4UXF - chains A and C of the 3 polymer chains in the assembly; structure by X-ray diffraction, 2.00 A resolution.

[Chain A (and C)]
Name: Large tail fiber protein P34
Source organism: Enterobacteria phage T4
Notes: fragment: carboxy-terminal region, residues 894-1289; chain C of this document is another copy of the same molecule, construct and numbering; everything in this record applies to it too
Reference sequence: P18771 (VG34_BPT4); numbering as in UniProt (aligned over 894-1289)
Amino-acid sequence (410 residues; row label = number of the first residue in the row):
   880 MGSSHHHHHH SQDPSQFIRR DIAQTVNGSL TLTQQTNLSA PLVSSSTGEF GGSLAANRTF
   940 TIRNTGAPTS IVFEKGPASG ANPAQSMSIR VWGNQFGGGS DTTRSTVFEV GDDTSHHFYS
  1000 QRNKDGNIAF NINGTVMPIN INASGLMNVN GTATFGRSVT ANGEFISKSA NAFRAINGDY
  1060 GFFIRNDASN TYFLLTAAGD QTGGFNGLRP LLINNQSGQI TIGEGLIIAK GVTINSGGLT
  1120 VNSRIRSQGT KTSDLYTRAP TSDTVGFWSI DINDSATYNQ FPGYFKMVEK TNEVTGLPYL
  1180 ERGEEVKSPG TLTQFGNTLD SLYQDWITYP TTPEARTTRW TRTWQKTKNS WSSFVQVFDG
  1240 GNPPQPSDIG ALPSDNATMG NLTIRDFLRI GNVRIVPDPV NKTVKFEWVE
Not modelled in the structure: 880-892 (chain C: 880-892, 1289)
Differences from the reference sequence: expression tag (880-893)

[How chain A and chain C interact]
Residue-residue contacts (483):
  Ser-894(A) / Arg-899(C)  hydrogen bond (backbone-side chain)
  Gln-895(A) / Arg-898(C)  hydrogen bond (backbone-side chain)
  Gln-895(A) / Arg-899(C)  hydrogen bond (backbone-backbone)
  Gln-895(A) / Asp-900(C)
  Phe-896(A) / Ser-894(C)
  Phe-896(A) / Phe-896(C)  hydrophobic
  Phe-896(A) / Ile-897(C)
  Phe-896(A) / Arg-898(C)
  Phe-896(A) / Arg-899(C)
  Ile-897(A) / Ile-897(C)  hydrogen bond (backbone-backbone)
  Ile-897(A) / Arg-899(C)
  Gln-903(A) / Arg-899(C)  hydrogen bond
  Thr-904(A) / Arg-899(C)  hydrogen bond (backbone-side chain)
  Asn-906(A) / Arg-899(C)  hydrogen bond (backbone-backbone)
  Asn-906(A) / Asp-900(C)
  Gly-907(A) / Arg-899(C)
  Gly-907(A) / Asp-900(C)
  Gly-907(A) / Ile-901(C)
  Ser-908(A) / Ala-902(C)
  Ser-908(A) / Gln-903(C)  hydrogen bond (backbone-backbone)
  Leu-909(A) / Ile-897(C)  hydrophobic
  Leu-909(A) / Gln-903(C)
  Thr-910(A) / Gln-903(C)  hydrogen bond (backbone-backbone)
  Thr-910(A) / Thr-904(C)
  Thr-910(A) / Val-905(C)  hydrogen bond (backbone-backbone)
  Leu-911(A) / Val-905(C)  hydrophobic
  Leu-911(A) / Leu-909(C)  hydrophobic
  Thr-912(A) / Thr-904(C)
  Thr-912(A) / Val-905(C)  hydrogen bond (side chain-backbone)
  Thr-912(A) / Asn-906(C)  hydrogen bond
  Gln-913(A) / Asn-906(C)
  Gln-913(A) / Gly-907(C)
  Gln-913(A) / Ser-908(C)
  Gln-914(A) / Ser-908(C)  hydrogen bond (backbone-side chain)
  Gln-914(A) / Leu-909(C)
  Thr-915(A) / Leu-909(C)
  Asn-916(A) / Ser-908(C)  hydrogen bond
  Asn-916(A) / Leu-909(C)  hydrogen bond (backbone-backbone)
  Asn-916(A) / Thr-910(C)  hydrogen bond
  Asn-916(A) / Leu-911(C)  hydrogen bond (backbone-backbone)
  Leu-917(A) / Leu-911(C)
  Ser-918(A) / Leu-911(C)  hydrogen bond (backbone-backbone)
  Ser-918(A) / Thr-912(C)
  Ala-919(A) / Thr-912(C)
  Ala-919(A) / Gln-913(C)
  Ala-919(A) / Gln-914(C)
  Pro-920(A) / Gln-914(C)
  Pro-920(A) / Thr-915(C)  hydrogen bond (backbone-backbone)
  Leu-921(A) / Thr-915(C)
  Leu-921(A) / Leu-917(C)  hydrophobic
  Leu-921(A) / Phe-929(C)  hydrophobic
  Val-922(A) / Gln-914(C)
  Val-922(A) / Thr-915(C)  hydrogen bond (backbone-backbone)
  Val-922(A) / Asn-916(C)
  Val-922(A) / Leu-917(C)  hydrogen bond (backbone-backbone)
  Ser-923(A) / Leu-917(C)
  Ser-924(A) / Leu-917(C)  hydrogen bond (backbone-backbone)
  Ser-924(A) / Ser-918(C)
  Ser-925(A) / Ala-919(C)
  Ser-925(A) / Pro-920(C)
  Thr-926(A) / Pro-920(C)
  Thr-926(A) / Leu-921(C)  hydrogen bond (backbone-backbone)
  Gly-927(A) / Leu-921(C)
  Glu-928(A) / Leu-921(C)  hydrogen bond (backbone-backbone)
  Glu-928(A) / Val-922(C)
  Glu-928(A) / Ser-923(C)  hydrogen bond (backbone-backbone)
  Glu-928(A) / Arg-942(C)  salt bridge
  Phe-929(A) / Leu-921(C)  hydrophobic
  Phe-929(A) / Ser-923(C)
  Phe-929(A) / Ser-925(C)
  Phe-929(A) / Thr-926(C)
  Phe-929(A) / Gly-927(C)
  Gly-930(A) / Ser-923(C)  hydrogen bond (backbone-backbone)
  Gly-930(A) / Ser-924(C)
  Gly-930(A) / Ser-925(C)
  Gly-931(A) / Ser-924(C)
  Gly-931(A) / Ser-925(C)  hydrogen bond (backbone-backbone)
  Ser-932(A) / Thr-926(C)
  Ser-932(A) / Gly-927(C)  hydrogen bond (backbone-backbone)
  Leu-933(A) / Gly-927(C)
  Leu-933(A) / Phe-929(C)  hydrophobic
  Leu-933(A) / Leu-933(C)  hydrophobic
  Leu-933(A) / Phe-939(C)  hydrophobic
  Ala-934(A) / Gly-927(C)  hydrogen bond (backbone-backbone)
  Ala-934(A) / Glu-928(C)
  Ala-934(A) / Phe-929(C)  hydrogen bond (backbone-backbone)
  Ala-935(A) / Phe-929(C)
  Ala-935(A) / Gly-931(C)
  Ala-935(A) / Leu-933(C)  hydrophobic
  Asn-936(A) / Phe-929(C)  hydrogen bond (backbone-backbone)
  Asn-936(A) / Gly-930(C)
  Asn-936(A) / Gly-931(C)  hydrogen bond (backbone-backbone)
  Asn-936(A) / Ser-932(C)
  Thr-938(A) / Ser-932(C)
  Thr-938(A) / Leu-933(C)  hydrogen bond (backbone-backbone)
  Phe-939(A) / Leu-933(C)
  Phe-939(A) / Phe-939(C)  hydrophobic
  Thr-940(A) / Leu-933(C)  hydrogen bond (backbone-backbone)
  Thr-940(A) / Ala-934(C)
  Thr-940(A) / Ala-935(C)  hydrogen bond (backbone-backbone)
  Ile-941(A) / Ala-935(C)
  Ile-941(A) / Arg-937(C)
  Ile-941(A) / Thr-938(C)
  Arg-942(A) / Ala-934(C)
  Arg-942(A) / Ala-935(C)  hydrogen bond (backbone-backbone)
  Arg-942(A) / Asn-936(C)
  Arg-942(A) / Arg-937(C)  hydrogen bond (backbone-backbone)
  Thr-944(A) / Asn-936(C)  hydrogen bond
  Ala-946(A) / Arg-937(C)
  Pro-947(A) / Arg-937(C)
  Thr-948(A) / Arg-937(C)
  Ser-949(A) / Arg-937(C)  hydrogen bond (backbone-backbone)
  Ser-949(A) / Thr-938(C)
  Ser-949(A) / Phe-939(C)  hydrogen bond (backbone-backbone)
  Ile-950(A) / Phe-939(C)
  Ile-950(A) / Ile-950(C)  hydrophobic
  Val-951(A) / Phe-939(C)  hydrogen bond (backbone-backbone)
  Val-951(A) / Thr-940(C)
  Val-951(A) / Ile-941(C)  hydrogen bond (backbone-backbone)
  Phe-952(A) / Thr-948(C)
  Phe-952(A) / Ile-950(C)  hydrophobic
  Phe-952(A) / Ile-968(C)  hydrophobic
  Phe-952(A) / Val-970(C)  hydrophobic
  Glu-953(A) / Thr-940(C)
  Glu-953(A) / Ile-941(C)  hydrogen bond (backbone-backbone)
  Glu-953(A) / Arg-942(C)  salt bridge
  Glu-953(A) / Asn-943(C)  hydrogen bond (backbone-side chain)
  Glu-953(A) / Thr-948(C)
  Lys-954(A) / Asn-943(C)  hydrogen bond (backbone-side chain)
  Gly-955(A) / Asn-943(C)
  Pro-956(A) / Asn-943(C)
  Pro-956(A) / Gly-945(C)
  Ala-957(A) / Phe-975(C)
  Ser-958(A) / Phe-975(C)
  Gly-959(A) / Phe-975(C)
  Gly-959(A) / Gly-976(C)  hydrogen bond (backbone-backbone)
  Ala-960(A) / Pro-947(C)
  Ala-960(A) / Trp-971(C)
  Ala-960(A) / Gly-972(C)  hydrogen bond (backbone-backbone)
  Asn-961(A) / Asn-943(C)  hydrogen bond
  Asn-961(A) / Gly-945(C)
  Asn-961(A) / Ala-946(C)
  Asn-961(A) / Pro-947(C)
  Asn-961(A) / Gly-972(C)
  Asn-961(A) / Phe-975(C)
  Pro-962(A) / Val-970(C)
  Pro-962(A) / Trp-971(C)
  Pro-962(A) / Gly-972(C)
  Pro-962(A) / Phe-975(C)
  Pro-962(A) / Ser-984(C)
  Pro-962(A) / Thr-985(C)
  Ala-963(A) / Gln-974(C)
  Ala-963(A) / Phe-975(C)  hydrophobic
  Ala-963(A) / Ser-984(C)  hydrogen bond (backbone-backbone)
  Ala-963(A) / Thr-985(C)  hydrogen bond (backbone-side chain)
  Gln-964(A) / Thr-985(C)  hydrogen bond (backbone-side chain)
  Gln-964(A) / Arg-1001(C)
  Met-966(A) / Val-970(C)  hydrophobic
  Met-966(A) / Thr-985(C)
  Met-966(A) / Phe-987(C)  hydrophobic
  Ile-968(A) / Phe-987(C)  hydrophobic
  Val-989(A) / Phe-987(C)  hydrophobic
  Asp-991(A) / Arg-1001(C)  salt bridge
  Thr-993(A) / Arg-1001(C)
  Ser-994(A) / Arg-1001(C)  hydrogen bond
  Ser-994(A) / Ile-1007(C)
  His-995(A) / Ile-1007(C)
  His-996(A) / Thr-985(C)
  His-996(A) / Ser-999(C)  hydrogen bond
  His-996(A) / Gln-1000(C)
  His-996(A) / Arg-1001(C)
  His-996(A) / Ile-1007(C)
  Phe-997(A) / Phe-987(C)  hydrophobic
  Phe-997(A) / Ser-999(C)
  Phe-997(A) / Phe-1009(C)  hydrophobic
  Phe-1009(A) / Phe-1009(C)  hydrophobic
  Ile-1011(A) / Phe-1009(C)  hydrophobic
  Asn-1012(A) / Ile-1007(C)
  Gly-1013(A) / Ile-1007(C)
  Thr-1014(A) / Ile-1007(C)  hydrogen bond (backbone-backbone)
  Thr-1014(A) / Ala-1008(C)
  Thr-1014(A) / Phe-1009(C)  hydrogen bond (backbone-backbone)
  Val-1015(A) / Phe-1009(C)
  Met-1016(A) / Phe-1009(C)  hydrogen bond (backbone-backbone)
  Met-1016(A) / Asn-1010(C)
  Met-1016(A) / Ile-1011(C)  hydrogen bond (backbone-backbone)
  Pro-1017(A) / Ile-1011(C)
  Pro-1017(A) / Gly-1013(C)
  Pro-1017(A) / Val-1015(C)  hydrophobic
  Ile-1018(A) / Ile-1011(C)
  Ile-1018(A) / Asn-1012(C)
  Ile-1018(A) / Gly-1013(C)  hydrogen bond (backbone-backbone)
  Asn-1019(A) / Gly-1013(C)  hydrogen bond (backbone-backbone)
  Asn-1019(A) / Thr-1014(C)
  Asn-1019(A) / Val-1015(C)  hydrogen bond (backbone-backbone)
  Ile-1020(A) / Val-1015(C)
  Ile-1020(A) / Ile-1020(C)  hydrophobic
  Asn-1021(A) / Val-1015(C)  hydrogen bond (backbone-backbone)
  Asn-1021(A) / Met-1016(C)
  Asn-1021(A) / Pro-1017(C)
  Ala-1022(A) / Pro-1017(C)
  Ala-1022(A) / Ile-1018(C)
  Ala-1022(A) / Ile-1020(C)  hydrophobic
  Ser-1023(A) / Pro-1017(C)  hydrogen bond (backbone-backbone)
  Ser-1023(A) / Ile-1018(C)  hydrogen bond (backbone-backbone)
  Gly-1024(A) / Ile-1018(C)  hydrogen bond (backbone-backbone)
  Gly-1024(A) / Asn-1019(C)
  Leu-1025(A) / Asn-1019(C)  hydrogen bond (backbone-side chain)
  Leu-1025(A) / Ile-1020(C)  hydrogen bond (backbone-backbone)
  Met-1026(A) / Ile-1020(C)
  Met-1026(A) / Met-1026(C)  hydrophobic
  Met-1026(A) / Phe-1034(C)  hydrophobic
  Asn-1027(A) / Ile-1020(C)  hydrogen bond (backbone-backbone)
  Asn-1027(A) / Asn-1021(C)  hydrogen bond
  Asn-1027(A) / Ala-1022(C)  hydrogen bond (backbone-backbone)
  Val-1028(A) / Ala-1022(C)
  Val-1028(A) / Gly-1024(C)
  Val-1028(A) / Met-1026(C)  hydrophobic
  Asn-1029(A) / Ala-1022(C)  hydrogen bond (backbone-backbone)
  Asn-1029(A) / Ser-1023(C)
  Asn-1029(A) / Gly-1024(C)
  Gly-1030(A) / Gly-1024(C)  hydrogen bond (backbone-backbone)
  Thr-1031(A) / Leu-1025(C)
  Thr-1031(A) / Met-1026(C)  hydrogen bond (backbone-backbone)
  Ala-1032(A) / Met-1026(C)
  Thr-1033(A) / Met-1026(C)  hydrogen bond (backbone-backbone)
  Thr-1033(A) / Asn-1027(C)  hydrogen bond
  Thr-1033(A) / Val-1028(C)  hydrogen bond (backbone-backbone)
  Phe-1034(A) / Met-1026(C)  hydrophobic
  Phe-1034(A) / Val-1028(C)
  Phe-1034(A) / Ala-1032(C)  hydrophobic
  Phe-1034(A) / Phe-1034(C)  hydrophobic
  Gly-1035(A) / Val-1028(C)  hydrogen bond (backbone-backbone)
  Gly-1035(A) / Asn-1029(C)
  Arg-1036(A) / Asn-1029(C)
  Arg-1036(A) / Gly-1030(C)
  Arg-1036(A) / Thr-1031(C)  hydrogen bond
  Ser-1037(A) / Thr-1031(C)
  Ser-1037(A) / Ala-1032(C)  hydrogen bond (backbone-backbone)
  Val-1038(A) / Ala-1032(C)
  Val-1038(A) / Phe-1034(C)  hydrophobic
  Thr-1039(A) / Ala-1032(C)  hydrogen bond (backbone-backbone)
  Thr-1039(A) / Thr-1033(C)
  Thr-1039(A) / Phe-1034(C)  hydrogen bond (backbone-backbone)
  Ala-1040(A) / Phe-1034(C)
  Ala-1040(A) / Arg-1036(C)
  Ala-1040(A) / Val-1038(C)  hydrophobic
  Asn-1041(A) / Phe-1034(C)  hydrogen bond (backbone-backbone)
  Asn-1041(A) / Gly-1035(C)
  Gly-1042(A) / Arg-1036(C)  hydrogen bond (backbone-backbone)
  Gly-1042(A) / Ser-1037(C)
  Glu-1043(A) / Ser-1037(C)
  Glu-1043(A) / Val-1038(C)  hydrogen bond (backbone-backbone)
  Phe-1044(A) / Val-1038(C)
  Phe-1044(A) / Phe-1044(C)  hydrophobic
  Ile-1045(A) / Val-1038(C)  hydrogen bond (backbone-backbone)
  Ile-1045(A) / Thr-1039(C)
  Ile-1045(A) / Ala-1040(C)  hydrogen bond (backbone-backbone)
  Ile-1045(A) / Phe-1044(C)
  Ser-1046(A) / Ala-1040(C)
  Ser-1046(A) / Gly-1042(C)  hydrogen bond (side chain-backbone)
  Ser-1046(A) / Phe-1044(C)
  Lys-1047(A) / Ala-1040(C)  hydrogen bond (backbone-backbone)
  Lys-1047(A) / Asn-1041(C)
  Ser-1048(A) / Asn-1041(C)  hydrogen bond (backbone-backbone)
  Ser-1048(A) / Gly-1042(C)
  Ser-1048(A) / Glu-1043(C)
  Asn-1050(A) / Glu-1043(C)
  Ala-1051(A) / Glu-1043(C)
  Ala-1051(A) / Phe-1044(C)  hydrogen bond (backbone-backbone)
  Phe-1052(A) / Phe-1044(C)
  Phe-1052(A) / Phe-1052(C)  hydrophobic
  Arg-1053(A) / Glu-1043(C)  salt bridge
  Arg-1053(A) / Phe-1044(C)  hydrogen bond (backbone-backbone)
  Arg-1053(A) / Ile-1045(C)
  Arg-1053(A) / Ser-1046(C)  hydrogen bond (backbone-backbone)
  Arg-1053(A) / Phe-1052(C)
  Ala-1054(A) / Ser-1046(C)
  Ala-1054(A) / Ala-1051(C)  hydrophobic
  Ala-1054(A) / Phe-1052(C)
  Ala-1054(A) / Asn-1065(C)  hydrogen bond (backbone-side chain)
  Ile-1055(A) / Ile-1045(C)  hydrophobic
  Ile-1055(A) / Ser-1046(C)  hydrogen bond (backbone-backbone)
  Ile-1055(A) / Lys-1047(C)
  Asn-1056(A) / Ala-1049(C)
  Asn-1056(A) / Asn-1065(C)  hydrogen bond (side chain-backbone)
  Asn-1056(A) / Asp-1066(C)
  Asn-1056(A) / Ala-1067(C)
  Gly-1057(A) / Ala-1067(C)
  Tyr-1059(A) / Asn-1065(C)  hydrogen bond (backbone-side chain)
  Tyr-1059(A) / Ala-1067(C)
  Tyr-1059(A) / Asn-1094(C)
  Tyr-1059(A) / Gln-1095(C)
  Phe-1061(A) / Thr-1070(C)
  Phe-1061(A) / Ile-1092(C)  hydrophobic
  Phe-1072(A) / Phe-1072(C)  hydrophobic
  Leu-1074(A) / Asn-1093(C)
  Leu-1074(A) / Asn-1094(C)
  Leu-1087(A) / Gln-1095(C)
  Leu-1087(A) / Ser-1096(C)
  Leu-1087(A) / Gly-1097(C)
  Pro-1089(A) / Ile-1092(C)  hydrophobic
  Pro-1089(A) / Gly-1097(C)
  Pro-1089(A) / Ile-1099(C)
  Leu-1090(A) / Ile-1099(C)  hydrophobic
  Glu-1103(A) / Ser-1096(C)
  Glu-1103(A) / Gly-1097(C)
  Glu-1103(A) / Gln-1098(C)
  Gly-1104(A) / Gln-1098(C)
  Gly-1104(A) / Ile-1099(C)  hydrogen bond (backbone-backbone)
  Leu-1105(A) / Ile-1099(C)
  Ile-1106(A) / Gln-1098(C)
  Ile-1106(A) / Ile-1099(C)  hydrogen bond (backbone-backbone)
  Ile-1106(A) / Thr-1100(C)
  Ile-1106(A) / Ile-1101(C)  hydrogen bond (backbone-backbone)
  Ile-1107(A) / Ile-1101(C)
  Ile-1107(A) / Leu-1105(C)  hydrophobic
  Ala-1108(A) / Ile-1101(C)  hydrogen bond (backbone-backbone)
  Ala-1108(A) / Gly-1102(C)
  Ala-1108(A) / Glu-1103(C)
  Ala-1108(A) / Gly-1104(C)  hydrogen bond (backbone-backbone)
  Lys-1109(A) / Gly-1102(C)
  Lys-1109(A) / Glu-1103(C)  salt bridge
  Lys-1109(A) / Gly-1104(C)
  Gly-1110(A) / Gly-1104(C)
  Gly-1110(A) / Leu-1105(C)  hydrogen bond (backbone-backbone)
  Val-1111(A) / Leu-1105(C)
  Val-1111(A) / Ile-1107(C)  hydrophobic
  Thr-1112(A) / Leu-1105(C)  hydrogen bond (backbone-backbone)
  Thr-1112(A) / Ile-1106(C)
  Thr-1112(A) / Ile-1107(C)  hydrogen bond (backbone-backbone)
  Ile-1113(A) / Ile-1107(C)
  Ile-1113(A) / Val-1111(C)  hydrophobic
  Asn-1114(A) / Ile-1106(C)
  Asn-1114(A) / Ile-1107(C)  hydrogen bond (backbone-backbone)
  Ser-1115(A) / Ala-1108(C)
  Ser-1115(A) / Lys-1109(C)  hydrogen bond (side chain-backbone)
  Ser-1115(A) / Gly-1110(C)  hydrogen bond (backbone-backbone)
  Gly-1116(A) / Gly-1110(C)
  Gly-1117(A) / Gly-1110(C)
  Gly-1117(A) / Val-1111(C)  hydrogen bond (backbone-backbone)
  Leu-1118(A) / Val-1111(C)
  Thr-1119(A) / Val-1111(C)  hydrogen bond (backbone-backbone)
  Thr-1119(A) / Thr-1112(C)
  Thr-1119(A) / Ile-1113(C)  hydrogen bond (backbone-backbone)
  Val-1120(A) / Ile-1113(C)
  Val-1120(A) / Gly-1117(C)
  Val-1120(A) / Leu-1118(C)
  Asn-1121(A) / Ile-1113(C)  hydrogen bond (backbone-backbone)
  Asn-1121(A) / Asn-1114(C)
  Asn-1121(A) / Ser-1115(C)
  Asn-1121(A) / Gly-1116(C)  hydrogen bond (backbone-backbone)
  Asn-1121(A) / Gly-1117(C)  hydrogen bond (backbone-backbone)
  Ser-1122(A) / Gly-1117(C)
  Arg-1123(A) / Gly-1117(C)
  Arg-1123(A) / Leu-1118(C)  hydrogen bond (backbone-backbone)
  Ile-1124(A) / Leu-1118(C)
  Ile-1124(A) / Ile-1124(C)  hydrophobic
  Arg-1125(A) / Leu-1118(C)  hydrogen bond (backbone-backbone)
  Arg-1125(A) / Thr-1119(C)  hydrogen bond
  Arg-1125(A) / Val-1120(C)  hydrogen bond (backbone-backbone)
  Ser-1126(A) / Val-1120(C)
  Ser-1126(A) / Arg-1123(C)
  Ser-1126(A) / Ile-1124(C)
  Gln-1127(A) / Thr-1119(C)
  Gln-1127(A) / Val-1120(C)  hydrogen bond (backbone-backbone)
  Gln-1127(A) / Asn-1121(C)  hydrogen bond
  Gln-1127(A) / Ser-1122(C)
  Gly-1128(A) / Ser-1122(C)
  Thr-1129(A) / Ser-1122(C)  hydrogen bond
  Ser-1141(A) / Arg-1123(C)  hydrogen bond (backbone-side chain)
  Asp-1142(A) / Arg-1123(C)  hydrogen bond (backbone-side chain)
  Val-1144(A) / Arg-1123(C)  hydrogen bond (backbone-side chain)
  Gly-1145(A) / Ile-1124(C)
  Phe-1146(A) / Arg-1123(C)
  Phe-1146(A) / Ile-1124(C)  hydrogen bond (backbone-backbone)
  Phe-1146(A) / Phe-1146(C)  hydrophobic
  Trp-1147(A) / Ser-1122(C)
  Trp-1147(A) / Arg-1123(C)
  Glu-1172(A) / Arg-1264(C)  hydrogen bond (backbone-side chain)
  Val-1173(A) / Arg-1264(C)
  Phe-1194(A) / Phe-1194(C)  hydrophobic
  Gly-1195(A) / Ser-1148(C)
  Asn-1196(A) / Arg-1125(C)
  Asn-1196(A) / Ser-1126(C)  hydrogen bond (side chain-backbone)
  Asn-1196(A) / Gln-1127(C)
  Asn-1196(A) / Ser-1148(C)  hydrogen bond (side chain-backbone)
  Thr-1197(A) / Asp-1150(C)
  Asp-1199(A) / Tyr-1208(C)
  Ser-1200(A) / Asp-1150(C)
  Ser-1200(A) / Thr-1190(C)  hydrogen bond
  Leu-1201(A) / Thr-1190(C)
  Tyr-1202(A) / Thr-1190(C)
  Tyr-1202(A) / Thr-1192(C)  hydrogen bond
  Tyr-1202(A) / Ile-1206(C)
  Tyr-1202(A) / Arg-1218(C)
  Gln-1203(A) / Arg-1218(C)  hydrogen bond (backbone-side chain)
  Asp-1204(A) / Arg-1218(C)  salt bridge
  Thr-1220(A) / Arg-1218(C)
  Arg-1221(A) / Arg-1218(C)
  Thr-1222(A) / Ile-1206(C)
  Thr-1222(A) / Thr-1207(C)
  Thr-1222(A) / Tyr-1208(C)
  Thr-1222(A) / Thr-1216(C)  hydrogen bond
  Gln-1224(A) / Pro-1209(C)
  Thr-1226(A) / Pro-1209(C)
  Thr-1226(A) / Thr-1210(C)
  Lys-1227(A) / Pro-1209(C)
  Lys-1227(A) / Thr-1211(C)
  Lys-1227(A) / Pro-1212(C)  hydrogen bond (side chain-backbone)
  Lys-1227(A) / Ala-1214(C)  hydrogen bond (side chain-backbone)
  Val-1234(A) / Asp-1238(C)
  Val-1234(A) / Gly-1239(C)
  Val-1234(A) / Gly-1240(C)
  Gln-1235(A) / Asp-1238(C)
  Gln-1235(A) / Gly-1239(C)  hydrogen bond (backbone-backbone)
  Phe-1237(A) / Phe-1237(C)  hydrogen bond (backbone-backbone)
  Phe-1237(A) / Asp-1238(C)
  Phe-1237(A) / Gly-1239(C)
  Pro-1243(A) / Pro-1243(C)  hydrophobic
  Ser-1246(A) / Leu-1176(C)
  Ser-1246(A) / Pro-1177(C)
  Ser-1246(A) / Tyr-1178(C)
  Asp-1247(A) / Tyr-1178(C)
  Asp-1247(A) / Pro-1242(C)
  Ile-1248(A) / Pro-1243(C)
  Ile-1248(A) / Pro-1245(C)
  Ile-1248(A) / Ile-1248(C)  hydrophobic
  Gly-1249(A) / Tyr-1178(C)
  Gly-1249(A) / Pro-1245(C)
  Gly-1249(A) / Pro-1252(C)
  Gly-1249(A) / Ser-1253(C)  hydrogen bond (backbone-backbone)
  Ala-1250(A) / Pro-1245(C)
  Ala-1250(A) / Ala-1250(C)  hydrophobic
  Ala-1250(A) / Leu-1251(C)
  Ala-1250(A) / Ser-1253(C)
  Leu-1251(A) / Leu-1251(C)  hydrogen bond (backbone-backbone)
  Leu-1251(A) / Pro-1252(C)
  Leu-1251(A) / Ser-1253(C)
  Thr-1257(A) / Val-1173(C)
  Met-1258(A) / Ser-1253(C)
  Met-1258(A) / Asp-1254(C)
  Gly-1259(A) / Asp-1254(C)  hydrogen bond (backbone-side chain)
  Asn-1260(A) / Asp-1254(C)  hydrogen bond (backbone-side chain)
  Asn-1260(A) / Asn-1255(C)  hydrogen bond
  Asn-1260(A) / Ala-1256(C)
  Leu-1261(A) / Leu-1251(C)  hydrophobic
  Leu-1261(A) / Ala-1256(C)
  Leu-1261(A) / Met-1258(C)  hydrophobic
  Leu-1261(A) / Leu-1261(C)  hydrophobic
  Thr-1262(A) / Ala-1256(C)  hydrogen bond (backbone-backbone)
  Thr-1262(A) / Thr-1257(C)
  Thr-1262(A) / Met-1258(C)  hydrogen bond (backbone-backbone)
  Ile-1263(A) / Met-1258(C)
  Ile-1263(A) / Gly-1259(C)
  Arg-1264(A) / Thr-1257(C)
  Arg-1264(A) / Met-1258(C)  hydrogen bond (backbone-backbone)
  Arg-1264(A) / Gly-1259(C)
  Asp-1265(A) / Gly-1259(C)  hydrogen bond (backbone-backbone)
  Phe-1266(A) / Gly-1259(C)  hydrogen bond (backbone-backbone)
  Phe-1266(A) / Asn-1260(C)
  Phe-1266(A) / Leu-1261(C)  hydrogen bond (backbone-backbone)
  Phe-1266(A) / Thr-1262(C)
  Leu-1267(A) / Leu-1261(C)
  Leu-1267(A) / Ile-1263(C)  hydrophobic
  Leu-1267(A) / Leu-1267(C)  hydrophobic
  Arg-1268(A) / Leu-1261(C)  hydrogen bond (backbone-backbone)
  Arg-1268(A) / Thr-1262(C)
  Arg-1268(A) / Ile-1263(C)  hydrogen bond (backbone-backbone)
  Ile-1269(A) / Ile-1263(C)
  Ile-1269(A) / Leu-1267(C)  hydrophobic
  Ile-1269(A) / Ile-1274(C)  hydrophobic
  Ile-1269(A) / Pro-1276(C)
  Gly-1270(A) / Ile-1263(C)  hydrogen bond (backbone-backbone)
  Gly-1270(A) / Arg-1264(C)
  Val-1272(A) / Thr-1282(C)
  Val-1272(A) / Val-1283(C)  hydrophobic
  Phe-1285(A) / Thr-1282(C)
  Phe-1285(A) / Val-1283(C)  hydrophobic
  Trp-1287(A) / Asp-1277(C)
  Trp-1287(A) / Pro-1278(C)  hydrophobic
  Trp-1287(A) / Lys-1281(C)
  Trp-1287(A) / Thr-1282(C)
Other interface residues (no listed pair), chain A (213 interface residues in all): Val-905, Arg-937, Phe-1062, Ile-1063, Ile-1101, Thr-1143, Trp-1223, Ser-1231, Val-1236, Asn-1271
Other interface residues (no listed pair), chain C (215 interface residues in all): Thr-944, Asn-973, Gly-977, Val-986, Ser-1048, Ile-1063, Ile-1149, Leu-1179, Glu-1213, Gln-1244, Asp-1265, Val-1275

[Summary]
The interface between chain A and chain C involves 213 residues on one side and 215 on the other, with 148
hydrogen bonds and 6 salt bridges. Polar contacts include Glu-928(A)/Arg-942(C), Glu-953(A)/Arg-942(C) and
Asp-991(A)/Arg-1001(C).
Both chains are Large tail fiber protein P34 (Enterobacteria phage T4). Entry 4UXF (Crystal structure of the
carboxy-terminal region of the bacteriophage T4 proximal long tail fibre protein gp34 ...) was determined by
X-ray diffraction, deposited together with 5NXF, 5NXH, 4UXG and 4UXE.
